Entry 4MMY (X-ray diffraction, 3.18 A resolution); this record covers chains B and C of the 3 polymer chains in the assembly.

[Chain B]
Name: Integrin beta-3
Source organism: Homo sapiens
Notes: fragment: Extracellular domain
Reference sequence: P05106 (ITB3_HUMAN); residues 1-692 here correspond to UniProt positions 27-718 (UniProt number = residue number + 26)
Amino-acid sequence (692 residues; row label = number of the first residue in the row):
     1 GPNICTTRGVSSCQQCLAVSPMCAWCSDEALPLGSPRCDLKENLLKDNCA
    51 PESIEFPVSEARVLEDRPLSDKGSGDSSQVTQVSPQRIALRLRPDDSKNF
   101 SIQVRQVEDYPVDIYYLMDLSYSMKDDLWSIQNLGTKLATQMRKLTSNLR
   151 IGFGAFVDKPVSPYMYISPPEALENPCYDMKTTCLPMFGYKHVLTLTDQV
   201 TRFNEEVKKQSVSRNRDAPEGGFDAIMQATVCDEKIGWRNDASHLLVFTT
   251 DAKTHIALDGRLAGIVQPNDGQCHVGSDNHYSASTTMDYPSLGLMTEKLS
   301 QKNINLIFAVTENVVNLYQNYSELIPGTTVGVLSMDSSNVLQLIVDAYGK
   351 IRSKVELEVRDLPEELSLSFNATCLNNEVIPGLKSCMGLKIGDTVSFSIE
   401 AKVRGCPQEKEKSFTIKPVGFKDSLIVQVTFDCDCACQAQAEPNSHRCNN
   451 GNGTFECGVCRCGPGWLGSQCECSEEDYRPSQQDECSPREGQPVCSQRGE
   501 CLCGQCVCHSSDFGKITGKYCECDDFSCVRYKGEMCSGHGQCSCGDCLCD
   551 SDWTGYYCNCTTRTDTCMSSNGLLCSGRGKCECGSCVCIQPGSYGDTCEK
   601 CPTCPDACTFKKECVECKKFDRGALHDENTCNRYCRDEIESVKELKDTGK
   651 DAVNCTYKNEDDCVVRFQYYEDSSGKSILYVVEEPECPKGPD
Not modelled in the structure: 691-692
Disulfides: C5-C23, C13-C435, C16-C38, C26-C49, C177-C184, C232-C273, C374-C386, C406-C433, C437-C457, C448-C460, C462-C471, C473-C503, C486-C501, C495-C506, C508-C521, C523-C544, C528-C542, C536-C547, C549-C558, C560-C583, C567-C581, C575-C586, C588-C598, C601-C604, C608-C655, C614-C635, C617-C631, C663-C687
Glycans and other covalent adducts: N-acetylglucosamine (NAG) linked to N99, N320, N371; glycan linked to N559
Bound ions: Mn2+ site 1: S121, S123, E220; Mn2+ site 2: S123, D126, D127, D251; Mn2+ site 3: D158, N215, D217, P219, E220
UniProt features mapped onto this chain:
  - region: C177 to C184 (Involved in CX3CL1-, NRG1-, FGF1- and IGF1-binding), Q267 to M287 (CX3CL1-binding)
  - binding site (Mg(2+)): S121, S123, E220
  - binding site (Ca(2+)): S123, D126, D127, D158, N215, D217, P219, E220, D251, M335
  - glycosylation (N-linked (GlcNAc...) asparagine): N99, N320, N371, N452, N559, N654
Reported in the primary citation:
  - conformationally variable residues (helix shift): Y122
  - mutagenesis - N339S (6-fold): increased binding to Fibronectin (chain C)

[Chain C]
Name: Fibronectin
Source organism: Homo sapiens
Notes: fragment: Fibronectin type-III domain 10
Reference sequence: P02751 (FINC_HUMAN); residues 1417-1509 here correspond to UniProt positions 1448-1540 (UniProt number = residue number + 31)
Amino-acid sequence (98 residues; row label = number of the first residue in the row):
  1417 SDVPRDLEVVAATPTSLLISWDAPAVTVRYYRITYGETGGNSPVQEFTVP
  1467 GSKSTATISGLKPGVDYTITVYAVIARGDWNDGSKPISINYRTGKKGK
Not modelled in the structure: 1417-1489, 1498-1514
Construct notes: engineered mutation I1491 (Thr1522 in P02751), A1492 (Gly1523 in P02751), W1496 (Ser1527 in P02751), N1497 (Pro1528 in P02751), D1498 (Ala1529 in P02751), G1499 (Ser1530 in P02751); expression tag (1510-1514)
Reported in the primary citation:
  - conformationally variable residues (side-chain flip): W1496

[How chain B and chain C interact]
Residue-residue contacts - 15 pairs, chain B then chain C:
  S121(B) - D1495(C)
  Y122(B) - D1495(C)  hydrogen bond (backbone-side chain)
  Y122(B) - W1496(C)  hydrophobic
  Y122(B) - N1497(C)
  S123(B) - D1495(C)  hydrogen bond (backbone-side chain)
  S123(B) - N1497(C)  hydrogen bond (backbone-side chain)
  D126(B) - N1497(C)  hydrogen bond
  M180(B) - W1496(C)  hydrophobic
  R214(B) - D1495(C)
  R214(B) - W1496(C)
  N215(B) - D1495(C)  hydrogen bond
  R216(B) - G1494(C)
  R216(B) - D1495(C)  hydrogen bond (backbone-backbone)
  A218(B) - G1494(C)
  D251(B) - N1497(C)
Interface residues without a listed pair, chain B (14 interface residues in all): C177, S213, D217, E220

[Summary]
Chain B and chain C form an interface of 14 and 4 residues respectively, with 6 hydrogen bonds. Polar pairs
include Y122(B)-D1495(C), S123(B)-D1495(C) and S123(B)-N1497(C). Covalently linked N-acetylglucosamine: at
N99(B), N320(B) and N371(B). From the paper: N339S of chain B increases binding to Fibronectin (chain C);
conformational variability at Y122(B) and W1496(C).
Chain B is Integrin beta-3 and chain C is Fibronectin, both from Homo sapiens; the structure, Integrin
AlphaVBeta3 ectodomain bound to the tenth domain of Fibronectin with the IAKGDWND motif, was determined by
X-ray diffraction.
